PDB entry 6RFQ | electron microscopy, 3.30 A resolution | chains L and 6 of the 41 polymer chains in the assembly

== Chain L ==
Protein: Subunit NULM of NADH:Ubiquinone Oxidoreductase (Complex I)
Organism: Yarrowia lipolytica
Notes: EC 7.1.1.2
Reference sequence: Q9B6D4 (NU4LM_YARLI); numbering as in UniProt (aligned over 1-89)
Sequence (89 residues; each row starts with the number of its first residue):
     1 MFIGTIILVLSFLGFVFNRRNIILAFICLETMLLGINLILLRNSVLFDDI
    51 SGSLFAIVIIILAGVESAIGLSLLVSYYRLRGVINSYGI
Residues lining bound ligands: Phosphatidylinositol (T7X): Leu-8, Val-9, Phe-12

== Chain 6 ==
Protein: Subunit NU6M of NADH:Ubiquinone Oxidoreductase (Complex I)
Organism: Yarrowia lipolytica
Notes: EC 7.1.1.2
Reference sequence: Q9B6E9 (NU6M_YARLI); residue numbers follow UniProt; this construct covers 1-185
Sequence (185 residues; row label = number of the first residue in the row):
     1 MMYLTYYFIEITIFLAILCTIFIISAKNPMVSILYMIALFVIAAMYLYLI
    51 GLGIFSLLYIMIYIGAIAVLFLFIITLLDINSTELSVKSNIRDLPLVLIS
   101 LIVLTISGLMIYSNDSILINKLLEAFGNDYNTIITQDWFNIENTTLLTTI
   151 GNVLLTNNAFILLVLAIVLLLGIIGPISITMKHKE
Not modelled in the structure: 1, 185
Residues lining bound ligands:
  - 1,2-Distearoyl-sn-glycerophosphoethanolamine (3PE): Thr-12, Leu-15, Val-41, Ala-44, Met-45, Tyr-48, Leu-57, Ile-60
  - Phosphatidylinositol (T7X): Ile-102, Val-103, Leu-104, Ile-106, Ser-107, Met-110, Leu-118

== Chain L / chain 6 interface ==
Residue-residue contacts (90):
  Met-1(L) with Leu-109(6), hydrophobic; Tyr-112(6), hydrophobic; Ala-125(6), hydrophobic
  Phe-2(L) with Leu-109(6), hydrophobic; Phe-126(6), hydrophobic
  Ile-3(L) with Thr-12(6); Ala-16(6), hydrophobic; Tyr-46(6), hydrophobic
  Ile-6(L) with Ile-17(6), hydrophobic
  Ile-7(L) with Ala-16(6), hydrophobic; Thr-20(6); Leu-39(6), hydrophobic
  Leu-10(L) with Thr-20(6)
  Leu-13(L) with Ser-100(6); Leu-101(6), hydrophobic
  Gly-14(L) with Ile-24(6)
  Phe-17(L) with Asp-93(6); Leu-96(6), hydrophobic; Val-97(6), hydrophobic
  Arg-19(L) with Ser-89(6), hydrogen bond (side chain-backbone); Arg-92(6); Asp-93(6), salt bridge
  Arg-20(L) with Ile-24(6); Ala-26(6), hydrogen bond (side chain-backbone); Asn-81(6); Ser-82(6); Thr-83(6)
  Asn-21(L) with Pro-29(6); Ile-80(6); Asn-81(6); Ser-82(6)
  Ile-23(L) with Pro-29(6); Ser-32(6); Ile-75(6), hydrophobic; Ile-80(6), hydrophobic
  Ile-27(L) with Ser-32(6); Ile-33(6), hydrophobic; Met-36(6), hydrophobic; Phe-71(6), hydrophobic
  Glu-30(L) with Tyr-63(6); Ile-67(6)
  Thr-31(L) with Met-36(6); Leu-39(6)
  Leu-34(L) with Phe-40(6), hydrophobic; Ala-43(6), hydrophobic
  Asn-37(L) with Tyr-59(6); Tyr-63(6)
  Leu-38(L) with Ala-43(6), hydrophobic; Leu-47(6), hydrophobic
  Ile-39(L) with Tyr-112(6)
  Leu-41(L) with Leu-47(6), hydrophobic; Leu-52(6), hydrophobic; Phe-55(6), hydrophobic; Tyr-59(6)
  Arg-42(L) with Ile-50(6)
  Val-45(L) with Leu-52(6), hydrophobic
  Ile-50(L) with Thr-149(6); Val-153(6), hydrophobic
  Ser-53(L) with Phe-55(6); Ile-150(6)
  Leu-54(L) with Val-153(6), hydrophobic; Leu-154(6), hydrophobic; Asn-158(6)
  Val-58(L) with Ile-161(6), hydrophobic
  Ile-60(L) with Ile-62(6), hydrophobic; Tyr-63(6)
  Ile-61(L) with Leu-165(6), hydrophobic; Leu-169(6), hydrophobic
  Leu-62(L) with Val-168(6), hydrophobic
  Val-65(L) with Val-168(6); Gly-172(6)
  Ser-67(L) with Phe-71(6)
  Ile-69(L) with Leu-171(6); Gly-172(6)
  Leu-71(L) with Phe-71(6), hydrophobic; Ile-74(6), hydrophobic
  Ser-72(L) with Pro-176(6); Ile-179(6)
  Leu-73(L) with Ile-179(6)
  Leu-74(L) with Leu-78(6), hydrophobic
  Ser-76(L) with Ile-179(6)
  Tyr-78(L) with Leu-78(6), hydrophobic; Asp-79(6), hydrogen bond
  Arg-79(L) with Ile-179(6); Thr-180(6), hydrogen bond (side chain-backbone)
  Val-83(L) with Asp-79(6); Asn-81(6)
  Ile-84(L) with Leu-78(6), hydrophobic; Asn-81(6)
  Ser-86(L) with Asn-81(6)
Other interface residues (no listed pair), chain L (58 interface residues in all): Thr-5, Val-9, Ser-11, Phe-12, Ile-22, Leu-24, Cys-28, Ile-57, Ile-59, Ala-63, Gly-64, Ala-68, Val-75, Gly-82, Asn-85
Other interface residues (no listed pair), chain 6 (67 interface residues in all): Ile-13, Ile-23, Ser-25, Leu-85, Asn-90, Leu-104, Thr-105, Gly-108, Gly-175, Met-181, Lys-182

== In short ==
The interface between chain L and chain 6 involves 58 residues on one side and 67 on the other; the contacts
include 4 hydrogen bonds and 1 salt bridge. Among the polar pairs are Arg-19(L)/Asp-93(6), Arg-19(L)/Ser-89(6)
and Arg-20(L)/Ala-26(6).
Here chain L is Subunit NULM of NADH:Ubiquinone Oxidoreductase (Complex I) and chain 6 is Subunit NU6M of
NADH:Ubiquinone Oxidoreductase (Complex I), both from Yarrowia lipolytica. Entry 6RFQ (Cryo-EM structure of a
respiratory complex I assembly intermediate with NDUFAF2) was determined by electron microscopy (same
publication as 6RFR and 6RFS).
